PDB entry 4J0O | X-ray diffraction, 2.50 A resolution | chain A

# Chain A
Name: LukS-PV
Source organism: Staphylococcus phage PVL
UniProt: O80066 (O80066_9CAUD); residues 2-284 here correspond to UniProt positions 30-312 (UniProt number = residue number + 28)
Amino-acid sequence (291 residues; each row starts with the number of its first residue; numbers below 1 keep their minus sign (Gly-6 is residue -6)):
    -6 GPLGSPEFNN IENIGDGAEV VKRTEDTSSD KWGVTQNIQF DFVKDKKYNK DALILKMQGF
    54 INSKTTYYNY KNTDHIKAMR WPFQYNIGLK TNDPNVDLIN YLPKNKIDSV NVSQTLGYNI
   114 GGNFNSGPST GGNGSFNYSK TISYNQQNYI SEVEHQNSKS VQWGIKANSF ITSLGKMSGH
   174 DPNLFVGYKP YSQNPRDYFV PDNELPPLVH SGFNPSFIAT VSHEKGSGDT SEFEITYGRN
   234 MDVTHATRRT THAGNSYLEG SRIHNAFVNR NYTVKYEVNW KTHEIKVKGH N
Unresolved in the structure: -6 to 2, 121-125, 244-245
Sequence notes: expression tag (-6 to 1); engineered mutation Ala246 (Tyr274 in O80066)
What the authors report for this chain:
  - mutagenesis - R73A, Y181A, K182A, Y246A: decreased signaling in response to calcium entry
  - mutagenesis - R73A, H245A: decreased binding to human leukocytes
  - mutagenesis - R73A, Y184A, T244A, H245A, Y250A: decreased binding to U937-C5aR
  - mutagenesis - Y191A: increased signaling in response to calcium entry
  - mutagenesis - D195A, R241A: decreased expression
  - mutagenesis - Y184A, T244A, N248A, Y250A: decreased signaling

# Overview
The paper reports that R73A, Y184A and T244A, among others, reduce binding to U937-C5aR; R73A, Y181A and
K182A, among others, reduce signaling in response to calcium entry; 12 substitutions were tested in all.
Chain A is LukS-PV (Staphylococcus phage PVL); the structure, Structure of the Y246A Mutant of the
PANTON-VALENTINE LEUCOCIDIN S Component from STAPHYLOCOCCUS AUREUS, was determined by X-ray diffraction,
deposited together with 4IYA, 4IYC, 4IYT and 4IZL.
